Entry 5UHG (X-ray diffraction, 3.97 A resolution); this record covers chains D and G of the 8 polymer chains in the assembly.

== Chain D ==
Protein: DNA-directed RNA polymerase subunit beta'
From: Mycobacterium tuberculosis (strain ATCC 25618 / H37Rv)
Notes: EC 2.7.7.6
Reference sequence: P9WGY7 (RPOC_MYCTU); numbering as in UniProt (aligned over 1-1316)
Chain sequence (1316 residues; row label = number of the first residue in the row):
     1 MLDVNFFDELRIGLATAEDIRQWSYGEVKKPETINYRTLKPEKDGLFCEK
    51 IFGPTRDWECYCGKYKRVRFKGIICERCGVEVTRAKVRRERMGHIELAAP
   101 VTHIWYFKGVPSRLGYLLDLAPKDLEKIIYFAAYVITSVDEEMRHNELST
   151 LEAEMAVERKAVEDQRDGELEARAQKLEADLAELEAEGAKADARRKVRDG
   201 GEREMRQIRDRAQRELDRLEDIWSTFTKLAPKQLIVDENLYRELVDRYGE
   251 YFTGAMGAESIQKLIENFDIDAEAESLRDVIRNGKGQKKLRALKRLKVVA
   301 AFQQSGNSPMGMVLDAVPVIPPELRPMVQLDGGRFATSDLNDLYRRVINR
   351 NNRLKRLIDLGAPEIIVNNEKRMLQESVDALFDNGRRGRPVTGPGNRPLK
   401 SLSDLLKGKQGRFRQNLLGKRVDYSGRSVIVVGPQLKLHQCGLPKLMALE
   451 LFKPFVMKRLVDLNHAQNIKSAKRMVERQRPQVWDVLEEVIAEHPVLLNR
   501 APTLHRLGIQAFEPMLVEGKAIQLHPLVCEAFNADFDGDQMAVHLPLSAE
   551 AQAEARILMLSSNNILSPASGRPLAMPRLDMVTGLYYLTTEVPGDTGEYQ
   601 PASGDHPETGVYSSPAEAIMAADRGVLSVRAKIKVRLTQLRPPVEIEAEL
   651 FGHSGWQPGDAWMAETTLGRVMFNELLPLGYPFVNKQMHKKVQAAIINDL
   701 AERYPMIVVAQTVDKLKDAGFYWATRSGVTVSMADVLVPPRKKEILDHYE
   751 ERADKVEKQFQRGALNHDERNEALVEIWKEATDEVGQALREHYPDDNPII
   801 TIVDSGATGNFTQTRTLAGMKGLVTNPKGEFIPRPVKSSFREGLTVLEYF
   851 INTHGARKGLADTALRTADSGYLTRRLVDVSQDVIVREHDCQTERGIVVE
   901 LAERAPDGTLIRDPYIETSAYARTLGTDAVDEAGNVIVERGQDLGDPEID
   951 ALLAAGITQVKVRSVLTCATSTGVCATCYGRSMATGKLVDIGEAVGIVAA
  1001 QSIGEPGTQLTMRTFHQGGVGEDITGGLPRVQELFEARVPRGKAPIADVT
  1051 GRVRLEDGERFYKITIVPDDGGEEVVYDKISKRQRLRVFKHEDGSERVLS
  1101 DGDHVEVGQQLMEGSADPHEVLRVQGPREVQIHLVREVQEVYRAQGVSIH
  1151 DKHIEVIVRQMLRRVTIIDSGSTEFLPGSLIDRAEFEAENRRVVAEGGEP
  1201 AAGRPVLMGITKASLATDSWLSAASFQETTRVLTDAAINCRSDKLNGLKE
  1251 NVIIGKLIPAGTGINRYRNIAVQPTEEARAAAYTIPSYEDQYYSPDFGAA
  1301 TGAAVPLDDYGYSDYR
Unresolved in the structure: 1-2, 1012-1025, 1282-1316
Ion coordination: Zn2+ site 1: Cys60, Cys62, Cys75, Cys78; Mg2+: Asp535, Asp537, Asp539; Zn2+ site 2: Cys891, Cys968, Cys975, Cys978
Ligand contacts: 88G (Nalpha-(benzenecarbonyl)-N-(2-methylphenyl)-D-phenylalaninamide): Arg834, Pro835, Leu847, Glu848, Phe850, Ile851, His854
Swiss-Prot annotation at these positions:
  - binding site (Zn(2+)): Cys60, Cys62, Cys75, Cys78, Cys891, Cys968, Cys975, Cys978
  - binding site (Mg(2+)): Asp535, Asp537, Asp539

== Chain G ==
Molecule: 16-nt DNA strand
Sequence (16 nucleotides; numbered 5 to 20; the number before each row is that of its first residue):
     5 CATCCGTGAGTCGAGG
Unresolved in the structure: 17-20

== Interface between chain D and chain G ==
Contacting residue pairs (8):
  Lys108(D) - DG10(G)  salt bridge to the phosphate
  Arg386(D) - DT11(G)  salt bridge to the phosphate
  Lys409(D) - DG14(G)  salt bridge to the phosphate
  Lys409(D) - DT15(G)  salt bridge to the phosphate
  Arg414(D) - DA13(G)  salt bridge to the phosphate
  Ala868(D) - DG14(G)  sugar contact
  Tyr872(D) - DA13(G)  sugar contact
  Glu1228(D) - DG12(G)  phosphate contact
Also at the interface, not in a pair above, chain D (12 interface residues in all): Val110, Pro502, Thr867, Gln1227, Thr1230

== In short ==
12 residues of chain D and 6 residues of chain G are in contact, with 5 salt bridges. Among the polar pairs
are Lys108(D)-DG10(G), Arg386(D)-DT11(G) and Lys409(D)-DG14(G). Bound to chain D: compound 88G.
Chain D is DNA-directed RNA polymerase subunit beta' (Mycobacterium tuberculosis (strain ATCC 25618 / H37Rv))
and chain G is a 16-nt DNA strand; the structure, Crystal structure of Mycobacterium tuberculosis
transcription initiation complex in complex with D-AAP1 and Rifampin, was determined by X-ray diffraction
(same publication as 5UH5, 5UH6, 5UH8, 5UH9, 5UHA, 5UHB and 4 further entries).
